1TTI - chain A; structure by X-ray diffraction, 2.40 A resolution.

Chain A:
Name: Triosephosphate isomerase
Source organism: Trypanosoma brucei brucei
Notes: EC 5.3.1.1
Reference sequence: P04789 (TPIS_TRYBB); numbering as in UniProt; present here: 1-72, 80-250
Chain sequence (243 residues; numbered 1 to 250; 7 numbers in that range are skipped by the numbering (no residue carries them; nothing is unmodelled there); the number before each row is that of its first residue):
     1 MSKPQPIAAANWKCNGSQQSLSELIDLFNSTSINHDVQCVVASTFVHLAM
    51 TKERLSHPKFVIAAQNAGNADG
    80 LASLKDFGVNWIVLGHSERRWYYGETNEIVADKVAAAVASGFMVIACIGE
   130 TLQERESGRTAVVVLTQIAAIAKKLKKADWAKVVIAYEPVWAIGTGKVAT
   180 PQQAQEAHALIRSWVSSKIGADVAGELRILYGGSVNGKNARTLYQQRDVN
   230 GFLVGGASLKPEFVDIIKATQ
Disordered / not traced: 1, 14-19
Differences from the reference sequence: engineered mutation Gly68 (Ile in P04789), Asn69 (Ala in P04789), Ala70 (Lys in P04789), Asp71 (Ser in P04789), Ala81 (Pro in P04789), Trp100 (Ala in P04789); conflict Ser82 (Ile in P04789)
Ligand contacts: 2-phosphoglycolic acid (PGA): Asn11, Lys13, His95, Glu167, Ala171, Ile172, Gly173, Gly212, Ser213, Val214, Leu232, Val233, Gly234, Gly235
Curated features (UniProtKB/Swiss-Prot):
  - active site: His95 (Electrophile), Glu167 (Proton acceptor)
  - binding site (substrate): Asn11, Lys13

Summary:
Bound to chain A: 2-phosphoglycolic acid. Curated annotation (UniProt) lists active-site residues His95 and
Glu167 and substrate-binding residues Asn11 and Lys13.
Chain A is Triosephosphate isomerase (Trypanosoma brucei brucei); the structure, Three new crystal structures
of point mutation variants of monotim: conformational flexibility of loop-1,LOOP-4 and loop-8, was determined
by X-ray diffraction together with 1TTJ and 1MSS from the same study.
